Entry 4IYF (X-ray diffraction, 1.80 A resolution); this record covers chains A and B.

[Chain A]
Molecule: Insulin A chain
Organism: Homo sapiens
UniProtKB: P01308 (INS_HUMAN); residues 1-20 here correspond to UniProt positions 90-109 (UniProt number = residue number + 89)
Sequence (21 residues; numbered 1 to 21; the number before each row is that of its first residue):
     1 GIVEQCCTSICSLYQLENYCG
Disulfide bonds: Cys-6/Cys-11
Sequence notes: expression tag (21)

[Chain B]
Molecule: Insulin B chain
Organism: Homo sapiens
UniProtKB: P01308 (INS_HUMAN); residues 1-29 here correspond to UniProt positions 25-53 (UniProt number = residue number + 24)
Sequence (29 residues; numbered 1 to 29; the number before each row is that of its first residue):
     1 FVNQHLCGSHLVEALYLVCGERGFFYTPK

[How chain A and chain B interact]
Pairs across the interface (34):
  Ile-2(A) / Leu-11(B)  hydrophobic
  Ile-2(A) / Leu-15(B)  hydrophobic
  Ile-2(A) / Thr-27(B)
  Val-3(A) / Pro-28(B)  hydrophobic
  Cys-6(A) / Gln-4(B)
  Cys-6(A) / His-5(B)
  Cys-6(A) / Leu-6(B)  hydrogen bond (backbone-backbone)
  Cys-6(A) / Leu-11(B)  hydrophobic
  Cys-7(A) / His-5(B)
  Cys-7(A) / Leu-6(B)
  Cys-7(A) / Cys-7(B)  disulfide
  Ser-9(A) / His-5(B)
  Ile-10(A) / Asn-3(B)
  Ile-10(A) / Gln-4(B)
  Ile-10(A) / His-5(B)
  Cys-11(A) / Val-2(B)
  Cys-11(A) / Asn-3(B)
  Cys-11(A) / Gln-4(B)  hydrogen bond (backbone-backbone)
  Cys-11(A) / Leu-6(B)  hydrophobic
  Ser-12(A) / Val-2(B)
  Ser-12(A) / Asn-3(B)
  Leu-13(A) / Val-2(B)
  Leu-13(A) / Val-18(B)  hydrophobic
  Leu-16(A) / Val-2(B)  hydrophobic
  Leu-16(A) / Leu-11(B)  hydrophobic
  Leu-16(A) / Leu-15(B)
  Glu-17(A) / Val-18(B)
  Tyr-19(A) / Leu-15(B)  hydrophobic
  Tyr-19(A) / Phe-24(B)
  Tyr-19(A) / Phe-25(B)  hydrogen bond (backbone-backbone)
  Cys-20(A) / Cys-19(B)  disulfide
  Cys-20(A) / Gly-23(B)
  Gly-21(A) / Arg-22(B)  hydrogen bond (backbone-backbone)
  Gly-21(A) / Gly-23(B)  hydrogen bond (backbone-backbone)
Interface residues without a listed pair, chain A (15 interface residues in all): Thr-8
Interface residues without a listed pair, chain B (18 interface residues in all): Ala-14, Tyr-26
Disulfides between the chains: Cys-7(A)/Cys-7(B), Cys-20(A)/Cys-19(B)

[Overview]
15 residues of chain A and 18 residues of chain B are in contact; the contacts include 2 disulfide bonds and 5
hydrogen bonds. The backbones hydrogen-bond at Cys-6(A)/Leu-6(B), Cys-11(A)/Gln-4(B) and Tyr-19(A)/Phe-25(B).
Here chain A is Insulin A chain and chain B is Insulin B chain, both from Homo sapiens. Entry 4IYF (Insulin
glargine crystal structure 2) was determined by X-ray diffraction.
